PDB entry 3IF1 | X-ray diffraction, 2.39 A resolution | chains A and B of the 4 polymer chains in the assembly

[Chain A]
Name: Immunoglobulin light chain (IgG2a)
Source organism: Mus musculus
Chain sequence (215 residues; each row starts with the number of its first residue; note: 1 number in that range is skipped by the numbering (no residue carries it; nothing is unmodelled there); a row labelled like 27A-27E holds insertion residues (27A, then the next letters in order)):
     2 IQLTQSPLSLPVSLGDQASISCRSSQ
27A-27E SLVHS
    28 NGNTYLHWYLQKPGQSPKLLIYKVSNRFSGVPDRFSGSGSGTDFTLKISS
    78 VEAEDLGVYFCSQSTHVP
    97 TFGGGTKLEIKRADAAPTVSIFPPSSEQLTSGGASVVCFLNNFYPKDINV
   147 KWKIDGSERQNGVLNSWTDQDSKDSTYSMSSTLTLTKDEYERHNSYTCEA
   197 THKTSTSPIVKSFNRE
Disulfides: Cys23-Cys88, Cys134-Cys194

[Chain B]
Name: Immunoglobulin heavy chain (IgG2a)
Source organism: Mus musculus
Chain sequence (217 residues; each row starts with the number of its first residue; note: 1 number in that range is skipped by the numbering (no residue carries it; nothing is unmodelled there); a row labelled like 52A-52C holds insertion residues (52A, then the next letters in order)):
     1 QVQLQQSGGGLVQPGGSMKIFCAASGFTFSDAWMDWVRQSPEKGLEWVAE
    51 IR
52A-52C NKA
    53 NNHETYYAESVKGRFTITRDDSKSRMSLQM
82A-82C NSL
    83 RAEDTGIYYCSGGKVRNA
   102 YWGQGTTVTVSSKTTKAPSVYPLAPVCGDTTGSSVTLGCLVKGYFPEPVT
   152 LTWNSGSLSSGVHTFPAVLQSDLYTLSSSVTVTSSTWPSQSITCNVAHPA
   202 SSTKVDKKIEP
Not modelled in the structure: 128-134
Disulfides: Cys22-Cys92, Cys140-Cys195

[How chain A and chain B interact]
Contacting residue pairs (63):
  His34(A) - Arg98(B)
  His34(A) - Asn99(B)
  Tyr36(A) - Asn99(B)
  Tyr36(A) - Trp103(B)  hydrophobic
  Gln38(A) - Gln39(B)  hydrogen bond
  Gln38(A) - Tyr91(B)  hydrogen bond
  Ser43(A) - Tyr91(B)
  Ser43(A) - Trp103(B)
  Ser43(A) - Gly104(B)  hydrogen bond (side chain-backbone)
  Pro44(A) - Tyr91(B)
  Pro44(A) - Trp103(B)
  Leu46(A) - Asn99(B)
  Leu46(A) - Ala100(B)  hydrophobic
  Tyr49(A) - Val97(B)  hydrophobic
  Phe55(A) - Ala100(B)  hydrophobic
  Phe55(A) - Tyr102(B)
  Phe87(A) - Gln39(B)
  Phe87(A) - Leu45(B)  hydrophobic
  Val94(A) - Trp47(B)  hydrophobic
  Pro95(A) - Trp47(B)
  Phe98(A) - Leu45(B)
  Ser116(A) - Thr137(B)
  Ile117(A) - Val127(B)
  Phe118(A) - Leu124(B)
  Phe118(A) - Ala125(B)
  Phe118(A) - Pro126(B)
  Phe118(A) - Thr137(B)
  Pro119(A) - Val127(B)
  Ser121(A) - Tyr122(B)
  Ser121(A) - Pro123(B)
  Glu123(A) - Tyr122(B)
  Glu123(A) - Lys208(B)
  Gln124(A) - Tyr122(B)
  Gln124(A) - Lys143(B)
  Ser127(A) - Tyr122(B)
  Ser131(A) - Leu141(B)
  Ser131(A) - Lys143(B)
  Val133(A) - Leu124(B)  hydrophobic
  Val133(A) - Leu141(B)  hydrophobic
  Phe135(A) - Leu124(B)  hydrophobic
  Phe135(A) - Gly139(B)
  Phe135(A) - Phe166(B)  hydrophobic
  Phe135(A) - Ser178(B)
  Phe135(A) - Ser179(B)
  Phe135(A) - Ser180(B)
  Asn137(A) - Phe166(B)
  Asn137(A) - Ser180(B)  hydrogen bond
  Asn138(A) - His164(B)  hydrogen bond
  Leu160(A) - Val169(B)  hydrophobic
  Leu160(A) - Gln171(B)
  Leu160(A) - Thr176(B)
  Asn161(A) - Val169(B)
  Ser162(A) - Phe166(B)
  Ser162(A) - Pro167(B)  hydrogen bond (side chain-backbone)
  Ser162(A) - Val169(B)
  Trp163(A) - Pro167(B)
  Thr164(A) - Phe166(B)
  Ser174(A) - His164(B)  hydrogen bond
  Ser174(A) - Phe166(B)
  Met175(A) - Phe166(B)
  Ser176(A) - Phe166(B)
  Ser176(A) - Ser178(B)  hydrogen bond
  Thr180(A) - Lys143(B)
Also at the interface, not in a pair above, chain A (37 interface residues in all): Ser91, Thr178, Phe209
Also at the interface, not in a pair above, chain B (35 interface residues in all): Val37, Leu138, Thr165, Thr182

[Overview]
Chain A and chain B form an interface of 37 and 35 residues respectively; the contacts include 8 hydrogen
bonds. Polar pairs include Gln38(A)-Gln39(B), Gln38(A)-Tyr91(B) and Ser43(A)-Gly104(B).
Here chain A is Immunoglobulin light chain (IgG2a) and chain B is Immunoglobulin heavy chain (IgG2a), both
from Mus musculus. Entry 3IF1 (Crystal structure of 237mAb in complex with a GalNAc) was determined by X-ray
diffraction (same publication as 3IET).
